7D86 - chain A; structure by X-ray diffraction, 1.84 A resolution.

== Chain A ==
Protein: PHD finger protein 14
Source organism: Danio rerio
Notes: fragment: phf14-pzp
UniProtKB: A0A286Y9D1 (A0A286Y9D1_DANRE); residues 278-487 here = UniProt positions 278-487
Sequence (211 residues; numbered 277 to 487; the number before each row is that of its first residue):
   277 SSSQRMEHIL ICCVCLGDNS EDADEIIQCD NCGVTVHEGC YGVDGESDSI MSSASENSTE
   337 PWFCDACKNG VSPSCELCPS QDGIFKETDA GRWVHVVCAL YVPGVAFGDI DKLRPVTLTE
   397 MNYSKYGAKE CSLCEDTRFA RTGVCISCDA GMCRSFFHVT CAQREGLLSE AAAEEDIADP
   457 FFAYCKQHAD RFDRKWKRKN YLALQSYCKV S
Disordered / not traced: 277-283, 320-336, 486-487
Differences from the reference sequence: expression tag (277)
Metal / ion sites: Zn2+ site 1: Cys288, Cys291, His313, Cys316; Zn2+ site 2: Cys305, Cys308, Cys340, Cys343; Zn2+ site 3: Cys351, Cys354, His371, Cys374; Zn2+ site 4: Cys407, Cys410, His434, Cys437; Zn2+ site 5: Cys424, Cys429, Cys461, His464; Mg2+ near Asp455 (its only coordinating residue here)
Curated features (UniProtKB/Swiss-Prot):
  - zinc finger: Ile285 to Gly346 (PHD-type 1), Ser348 to Val381 (C2HC pre-PHD-type), Lys405 to Ala465 (PHD-type 2)
  - binding site (Zn(2+)): Cys288, Cys291, Cys305, Cys308, His313, Cys316, Cys340, Cys343, Cys351, Cys354, His371, Cys374, Cys407, Cys410, Cys424, Cys429, His434, Cys437, Cys461, His464
  - mutagenesis: Glu301 (E301A: 28-fold decrease in affinity for histone H3), Asp306 (D306A: Loss of binding to histone H3), Glu314 (E314R: Loss of binding to histone H3), Glu322 to Thr335 (Loss of binding to histone H3), Val378 (V378M: Reduced binding to histone H3; when associated with M-386), Ile386 (I386M: Reduced binding to histone H3. Reduced binding to histone H3; when associated with M-378)
Reported in the primary citation:
  - mutagenesis - V378M/I386M (KD of 2.70 uM): decreased binding to H3(1-34)
  - mutagenesis - I386M: decreased binding to H3
  - conformationally variable residues (order/disorder transition, side-chain flip): Asp320 to Glu336, Ala382 to Pro391
  - mutagenesis - D320A, E322A: decreased binding to H3(14-34)
  - mutagenesis - V378M/I386M, F383A: abolished binding to H3(14-34)

== Summary ==
The Zn2+ site 1 is built by Cys288, Cys291, His313 and Cys316. Cys305, Cys308, Cys340 and Cys343 coordinate
Zn2+ site 2. From UniProt: 20 Zn2+-binding residues and 5 mutagenesis sites. The paper reports that D320A and
E322A reduce binding to H3(14-34); conformational variability at Asp320 and Ala382; 5 substitutions were
tested in all.
Chain A is PHD finger protein 14 (Danio rerio); the structure, Crystal Structure of zebrafishPHF14-PZP, was
determined by X-ray diffraction together with 7D87 and 7D8A from the same study.
